Entry 6RD8 (electron microscopy, 3.08 A resolution); this record covers chains 9 and M of the 18 polymer chains in the assembly.

# Chain 9
Protein: ASA-9: Polytomella F-ATP synthase associated subunit 9
Organism: Polytomella sp. Pringsheim 198.80
Amino-acid sequence (97 residues; numbered 1 to 97; the number before each row is that of its first residue):
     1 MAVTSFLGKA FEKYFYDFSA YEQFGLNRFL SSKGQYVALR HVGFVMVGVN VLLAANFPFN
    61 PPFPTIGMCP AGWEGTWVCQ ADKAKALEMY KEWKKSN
Unresolved in the structure: 97
Cystine bridges: Cys69-Cys79

# Chain M
Protein: Mitochondrial ATP synthase subunit 6
Organism: Polytomella sp. Pringsheim 198.80
Reference sequence: H8PGG3 (H8PGG3_9CHLO); residue numbers follow UniProt; this construct covers 1-327
Amino-acid sequence (327 residues; numbered 1 to 327; the number before each row is that of its first residue):
     1 MSVLSSVSMG SRIGSSLLGR SSAYLAQCGF STRSNLNGSI DTSSSVFQAL SSDNENKPAA
    61 SPLNVKLPGM SCSSILLPKT SRIAVPFGNQ TMAMSSVRDV KTGSLPTNFL TGVYRFWRSQ
   121 NPAEKPHDPV NDRLLPAVVD ASDKRASIGT WATTFFCTII SCNLLGLMPF NEAPTSGLGF
   181 ATGLGVSVWA TATILGLSKT GFKFPGHFIP GGTPWPMAFI FVPLETISYT FRAVSLGVRL
   241 WVNMLAGHTL LHILTGMALA LPFSLGFFSM VPATFGVCCL LSALVGLEYL VAVLQSGVFS
   301 ILSTVYVGEF NHDKFIGPAA KIVKKIH
Unresolved in the structure: 1-94, 206-218, 325-327
Ion coordination: Zn2+: His248, His252
What the authors report for this chain:
  - Zn2+ coordination: His248, His252
  - catalytic residues: His248, Glu288 (proposed by the authors, not directly observed)

# How chain 9 and chain M interact
Residue-residue contacts (35):
  Leu39(9) - Phe275(M)  hydrophobic
  His41(9) - Ser282(M)  hydrogen bond
  Val42(9) - Phe275(M)  hydrophobic
  Val42(9) - Cys278(M)  hydrophobic
  Val42(9) - Cys279(M)  hydrophobic
  Val45(9) - Cys278(M)  hydrophobic
  Val45(9) - Ser282(M)
  Met46(9) - Thr274(M)
  Met46(9) - Phe275(M)  hydrophobic
  Met46(9) - Cys278(M)  hydrophobic
  Val49(9) - Leu259(M)  hydrophobic
  Asn50(9) - Pro262(M)
  Asn50(9) - Phe267(M)  hydrogen bond (side chain-backbone)
  Asn50(9) - Phe268(M)
  Leu53(9) - Leu259(M)
  Leu53(9) - Pro262(M)  hydrophobic
  Leu53(9) - Phe263(M)
  Leu53(9) - Phe267(M)
  Ala54(9) - Phe267(M)  hydrophobic
  Phe57(9) - Phe263(M)  hydrophobic
  Phe57(9) - Phe267(M)  hydrophobic
  Phe59(9) - Phe263(M)
  Pro61(9) - Phe263(M)
  Phe63(9) - Gly256(M)
  Phe63(9) - Leu259(M)
  Phe63(9) - Ala260(M)  hydrophobic
  Phe63(9) - Phe263(M)  hydrophobic
  Pro64(9) - Ala260(M)
  Thr65(9) - Phe263(M)
  Thr65(9) - Ser264(M)
  Met68(9) - Ser264(M)  hydrogen bond (backbone-side chain)
  Met68(9) - Leu265(M)  hydrophobic
  Cys69(9) - Ser264(M)
  Pro70(9) - Phe263(M)
  Val78(9) - Phe263(M)  hydrophobic
Other interface residues (no listed pair), chain M (15 interface residues in all): Val271

# Summary
Chain 9 and chain M form an interface of 19 and 15 residues respectively, with 3 hydrogen bonds. Polar pairs
include His41(9)-Ser282(M), Asn50(9)-Phe267(M) and Met68(9)-Ser264(M). His248(M) and His252(M) form the Zn2+
site. The paper reports catalytic residues His248(M) and Glu288(M); Zn2+ coordination by His248(M) and
His252(M).
Chain 9 is ASA-9: Polytomella F-ATP synthase associated subunit 9 and chain M is Mitochondrial ATP synthase
subunit 6, both from Polytomella sp. Pringsheim 198.80; the structure, CryoEM structure of Polytomella F-ATP
synthase, c-ring position 2, focussed refinement of Fo and peripheral stalk, was determined by electron
microscopy together with 6RD4, 6RD5, 6RD6, 6RD7, 6RD9, 6RDA and 46 further entries from the same study.
